PDB entry 2ZON | X-ray diffraction, 1.70 A resolution | chains B and C of the 4 polymer chains in the assembly

Chain B (and C):
Name: Dissimilatory copper-containing nitrite reductase
Source organism: Achromobacter xylosoxidans
Notes: EC 1.7.2.1; chain C of this document is another copy of the same molecule, construct and numbering; everything in this record applies to it too
UniProtKB: O68601 (O68601_ALCXX); residues 1-336 here correspond to UniProt positions 25-360 (UniProt number = residue number + 24)
Amino-acid sequence (336 residues; each row starts with the number of its first residue):
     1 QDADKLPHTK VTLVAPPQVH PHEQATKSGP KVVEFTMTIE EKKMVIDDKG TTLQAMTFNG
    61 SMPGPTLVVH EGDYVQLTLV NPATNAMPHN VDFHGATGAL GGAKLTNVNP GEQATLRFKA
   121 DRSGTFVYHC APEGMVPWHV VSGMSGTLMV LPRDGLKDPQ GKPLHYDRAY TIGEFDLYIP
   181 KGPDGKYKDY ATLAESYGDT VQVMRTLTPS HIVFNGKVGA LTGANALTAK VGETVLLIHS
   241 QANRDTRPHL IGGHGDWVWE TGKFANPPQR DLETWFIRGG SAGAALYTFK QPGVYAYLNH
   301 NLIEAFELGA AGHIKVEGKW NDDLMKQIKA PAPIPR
Disordered / not traced: 1, 336
Metal / ion sites: Cu ion site 1: H89, C130, H139, M144; Cu ion site 2: H94, H129 (shared with H300(C) of chain C); Cu ion site 3: H300 (shared with 2 residues of chain A)
What the authors report for this chain:
  - binding site for heme: M87

Interface between chain B and chain C:
Pairs across the interface - 114 pairs, chain B then chain C:
  Y74(B) - D323(C)  hydrogen bond
  Q76(B) - I328(C)
  V80(B) - I334(C)  hydrophobic
  N81(B) - I334(C)
  P82(B) - I334(C)  hydrophobic
  D92(B) - I251(C)
  H94(B) - H249(C)
  H94(B) - H254(C)  hydrogen bond (backbone-side chain)
  H94(B) - E273(C)  salt bridge
  H94(B) - H300(C)  hydrogen bond
  A96(B) - G252(C)
  A96(B) - H254(C)
  A96(B) - M325(C)  hydrophobic
  T97(B) - G252(C)
  T97(B) - H254(C)
  T97(B) - Y287(C)
  T97(B) - Q291(C)  hydrogen bond (backbone-side chain)
  T97(B) - M325(C)
  G98(B) - G252(C)  hydrogen bond (backbone-backbone)
  G98(B) - Q291(C)
  G98(B) - M325(C)
  A99(B) - W320(C)  hydrophobic
  A99(B) - M325(C)  hydrophobic
  L100(B) - I251(C)  hydrophobic
  L100(B) - V294(C)
  L100(B) - A296(C)
  G101(B) - G252(C)
  G101(B) - M325(C)
  G102(B) - M325(C)
  L105(B) - M325(C)  hydrophobic
  L105(B) - Q327(C)  hydrogen bond (backbone-side chain)
  L105(B) - P331(C)
  N107(B) - P331(C)
  G111(B) - P333(C)
  G111(B) - I334(C)  hydrogen bond (backbone-backbone)
  E112(B) - A332(C)
  E112(B) - I334(C)
  Q113(B) - A330(C)
  Q113(B) - P331(C)
  Q113(B) - A332(C)  hydrogen bond (backbone-backbone)
  Q113(B) - I334(C)
  Q113(B) - P335(C)
  A114(B) - K329(C)
  A114(B) - P331(C)
  T115(B) - Q327(C)
  T115(B) - I328(C)  hydrogen bond (backbone-backbone)
  T115(B) - K329(C)  hydrogen bond (backbone-backbone)
  L116(B) - M325(C)  hydrophobic
  L116(B) - K326(C)
  R117(B) - D322(C)  hydrogen bond (side chain-backbone)
  R117(B) - M325(C)
  R117(B) - K326(C)  hydrogen bond (backbone-backbone)
  R117(B) - I328(C)
  F118(B) - L324(C)
  K119(B) - D323(C)  salt bridge
  K119(B) - L324(C)  hydrogen bond (backbone-backbone)
  D121(B) - K290(C)  salt bridge
  D121(B) - L324(C)
  R122(B) - H254(C)  hydrogen bond
  R122(B) - D256(C)  salt bridge
  R122(B) - D271(C)  salt bridge
  R122(B) - Y287(C)
  R122(B) - K290(C)
  T125(B) - E273(C)
  F126(B) - H254(C)
  F126(B) - D271(C)
  F126(B) - E273(C)
  V127(B) - E273(C)  hydrogen bond (backbone-side chain)
  H129(B) - H300(C)  hydrogen bond
  V136(B) - L302(C)  hydrophobic
  V136(B) - F306(C)  hydrophobic
  P137(B) - L302(C)
  P137(B) - F306(C)  hydrophobic
  V140(B) - L302(C)  hydrophobic
  Y178(B) - I303(C)
  V201(B) - E307(C)
  M204(B) - I303(C)
  R205(B) - E307(C)  salt bridge
  R205(B) - L308(C)
  T206(B) - T208(C)
  L207(B) - R244(C)
  L207(B) - I303(C)  hydrophobic
  L207(B) - E304(C)
  L207(B) - L308(C)  hydrophobic
  A242(B) - H300(C)  hydrogen bond (backbone-side chain)
  N243(B) - H300(C)
  N243(B) - N301(C)  hydrogen bond (backbone-side chain)
  N243(B) - L302(C)  hydrogen bond (side chain-backbone)
  N243(B) - I303(C)
  D245(B) - R247(C)  salt bridge
  D245(B) - F276(C)
  T261(B) - Q269(C)  hydrogen bond
  T261(B) - L272(C)
  K263(B) - R270(C)
  K263(B) - D271(C)
  K263(B) - L272(C)
  K263(B) - E273(C)  salt bridge
  A265(B) - R270(C)
  A265(B) - D271(C)
  N266(B) - Q269(C)
  N266(B) - R270(C)  hydrogen bond (side chain-backbone)
  F276(B) - F276(C)  hydrophobic
  R278(B) - E260(C)  salt bridge
  R278(B) - T274(C)
  R278(B) - W275(C)
  R278(B) - F276(C)
  G279(B) - R247(C)
  G279(B) - T274(C)
  G279(B) - H300(C)
  G280(B) - E273(C)
  G280(B) - T274(C)  hydrogen bond (backbone-side chain)
  G280(B) - H300(C)
  S281(B) - E273(C)
  A282(B) - E273(C)  hydrogen bond (backbone-side chain)
Interface residues without a listed pair, chain B (56 interface residues in all): G95, T106, V108
Interface residues without a listed pair, chain C (49 interface residues in all): P209, G253, P268, Y295

Overview:
The interface between chain B and chain C involves 56 residues on one side and 49 on the other, with 23
hydrogen bonds and 9 salt bridges. Among the polar pairs are H94(B)-E273(C), K119(B)-D323(C) and
D121(B)-K290(C). From the paper: a binding site for heme at M87(B).
Chain B and chain C are both Dissimilatory copper-containing nitrite reductase (Achromobacter xylosoxidans);
the structure, Crystal structure of electron transfer complex of nitrite reductase with cytochrome c, was
determined by X-ray diffraction.
